Entry 1ZEI (X-ray diffraction, 1.90 A resolution); this record covers chains B and E of the 6 polymer chains in the assembly.

== Chain B (and E) ==
Name: Insulin
Organism: Sus scrofa
Notes: chain E of this document is another copy of the same molecule, construct and numbering; everything in this record applies to it too
UniProt: P01315 (INS_PIG); the construct has insertions or renumbered stretches relative to UniProt, so the offset changes along the chain: 1-30 = UniProt 1-30; 33-53 = UniProt 31-51
Chain sequence (53 residues; each row starts with the number of its first residue):
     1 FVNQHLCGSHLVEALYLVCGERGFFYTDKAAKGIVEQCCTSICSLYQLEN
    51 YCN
Sequence notes: engineered mutation D28 (Pro in P01315); insertion (31-32)
Disulfide bonds: C7-C39, C19-C52, C38-C43
Metal / ion sites: Zn2+: H10 (together with chloride ion) (shared with 1 residue of chain D; 1 residue of chain F)
Ligand contacts:
  - m-cresol (CRS), molecule 1: V2, H5, L6
  - m-cresol (CRS), molecule 2: C7, H10, L11, A14, C38, S41, I42, C43, L48

== Chain B / chain E interface ==
Contacting residue pairs (6):
  E13(B) - E13(E)
  L17(B) - A14(E)  hydrophobic
  L17(B) - L45(E)
  V18(B) - L45(E)  hydrophobic
  I42(B) - E21(E)
  L45(B) - L17(E)
Interface residues without a listed pair, chain B (6 interface residues in all): A14
Interface residues without a listed pair, chain E (6 interface residues in all): V18

== Overview ==
The chain B/chain E interface involves 6 residues from each chain. Bound to chain B: m-cresol.
Chain B and chain E are both Insulin (Sus scrofa); the structure, Cross-linked B28 asp insulin, was determined
by X-ray diffraction, deposited together with 1ZEH and 1ZEG.
